PDB entry 8E9Y | electron microscopy, 2.79 A resolution | chains B and E of the 5 polymer chains in the assembly

Chain B:
Protein: miniGq
From: Homo sapiens
Chain sequence (246 residues; each row starts with the number of its first residue):
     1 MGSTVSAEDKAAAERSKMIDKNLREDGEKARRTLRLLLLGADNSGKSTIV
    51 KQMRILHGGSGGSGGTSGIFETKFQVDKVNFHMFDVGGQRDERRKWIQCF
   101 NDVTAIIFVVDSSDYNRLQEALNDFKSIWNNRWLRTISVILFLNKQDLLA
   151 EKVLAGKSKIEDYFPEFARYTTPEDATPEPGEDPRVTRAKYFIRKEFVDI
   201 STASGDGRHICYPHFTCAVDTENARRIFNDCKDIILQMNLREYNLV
Not modelled in the structure: 1-4, 50-67, 87-92

Chain E:
Protein: scFv16
From: Homo sapiens
Notes: antibody fragment or engineered binder
Chain sequence (251 residues; numbered 1 to 239 plus 15 insertion-coded residues; 3 numbers in that range are skipped by the numbering (no residue carries them; nothing is unmodelled there); the number before each row is that of its first residue; a row labelled like 120A-120O holds insertion residues (120A, then the next letters in order)):
     1 DVQLVESGGGLVQPGGSRKLSCSASGFAFSSFGMHWVRQAPEKGLEWVAY
    51 ISSGSGTIYYADTVKGRFTISRDDPKNTLFLQMTSLRSEDTAMYYCVRSI
   101 YYYGSSPFDFWGQGTTLTVS
120A-120O SGGGGSGGGGSGGGG
   124 SDIVMTQATSSVPVTPGESVSISCRSSKSLLHSNGNTYLYWFLQRPGQSP
   174 QLLIYRMSNLASGVPDRFSGSGSGTAFTLTISRLEAEDVGVYYCMQHLEY
   224 PLTFGAGTKLELKAAA
Not modelled in the structure: 120A-120O, 237-239
Disulfides: Cys-147/Cys-217

Chain B / chain E interface:
Contacting residue pairs (22):
  Val-5(B) with His-155(E)
  Ser-6(B) with His-155(E), hydrogen bond; Asn-157(E), hydrogen bond; Tyr-161(E), hydrogen bond
  Ala-7(B) with His-220(E); Leu-221(E)
  Glu-8(B) with Tyr-101(E); Pro-107(E); Tyr-161(E); Tyr-163(E), hydrogen bond; Arg-179(E), salt bridge; His-220(E)
  Asp-9(B) with Asn-157(E), hydrogen bond; Tyr-161(E)
  Ala-11(B) with Tyr-101(E), hydrophobic
  Ala-12(B) with Tyr-101(E)
  Glu-14(B) with Ser-52(E), hydrogen bond; Thr-57(E), hydrogen bond
  Arg-15(B) with Ile-100(E); Tyr-101(E); Tyr-102(E)
  Met-18(B) with Ser-53(E)
Interface residues without a listed pair, chain E (17 interface residues in all): Ser-31, Gly-54, Asn-159

In short:
Chain B and chain E form an interface of 10 and 17 residues respectively, with 7 hydrogen bonds and 1 salt
bridge. Polar contacts include Glu-8(B)/Arg-179(E), Ser-6(B)/His-155(E) and Ser-6(B)/Asn-157(E).
Here chain B is miniGq and chain E is scFv16, both from Homo sapiens. Entry 8E9Y (CryoEM structure of
miniGq-coupled hM3Dq in complex with CNO) was determined by electron microscopy together with 8E9W, 8E9X, 8E9Z
and 8EA0 from the same study.
